5Z8J - chain A; structure by X-ray diffraction, 2.30 A resolution.

== Chain A ==
Name: Ferritin, mitochondrial
From: Homo sapiens
Notes: EC 1.16.3.1
UniProt: Q8N4E7 (FTMT_HUMAN); residues 1-182 here correspond to UniProt positions 61-242 (UniProt number = residue number + 60)
Amino-acid sequence (182 residues; each row starts with the number of its first residue):
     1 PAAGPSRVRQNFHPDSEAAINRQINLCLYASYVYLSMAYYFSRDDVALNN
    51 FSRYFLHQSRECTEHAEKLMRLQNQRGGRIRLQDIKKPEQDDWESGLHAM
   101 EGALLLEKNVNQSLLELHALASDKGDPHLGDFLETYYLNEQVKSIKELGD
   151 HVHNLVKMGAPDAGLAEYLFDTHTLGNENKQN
Unresolved in the structure: 1-5, 177-182
Construct notes: engineered mutation Cys27 (Glu87 in Q8N4E7), Cys62 (Glu122 in Q8N4E7), Gly102 (Cys162 in Q8N4E7), Gly130 (Cys190 in Q8N4E7)
UniProt features mapped onto this chain:
  - binding site (Fe cation): His65, Glu107, Gln141
Metal / ion sites: gold ion near Cys27 (its only coordinating residue here)
Reported in the primary citation:
  - gold ion coordination: Cys27, Cys62

== Summary ==
Curated annotation (UniProt) lists 3 Fe cation-binding residues. From the paper: gold ion coordination by
Cys27 and Cys62.
Chain A is Ferritin, mitochondrial (Homo sapiens); the structure, Human mitochondrial ferritin mutant -
E27C/E62C/C102G/C130G, was determined by X-ray diffraction (same publication as 5Z8S, 5Z8U and 5Z91).
